Entry 6DPW (electron microscopy, 3.50 A resolution); this record covers chains F and J of the 12 polymer chains in the assembly.

== Chain F ==
Protein: Tubulin beta chain
Source organism: Sus scrofa
UniProt: P02554 (TBB_PIG); the author numbering skips numbers that UniProt does not, so the offset changes along the chain: 1-44 = UniProt 1-44; 47-360 = UniProt 45-358; 369-455 = UniProt 359-445
Amino-acid sequence (445 residues; row label = number of the first residue in the row; note: 10 numbers in that range are skipped by the numbering (no residue carries them; nothing is unmodelled there)):
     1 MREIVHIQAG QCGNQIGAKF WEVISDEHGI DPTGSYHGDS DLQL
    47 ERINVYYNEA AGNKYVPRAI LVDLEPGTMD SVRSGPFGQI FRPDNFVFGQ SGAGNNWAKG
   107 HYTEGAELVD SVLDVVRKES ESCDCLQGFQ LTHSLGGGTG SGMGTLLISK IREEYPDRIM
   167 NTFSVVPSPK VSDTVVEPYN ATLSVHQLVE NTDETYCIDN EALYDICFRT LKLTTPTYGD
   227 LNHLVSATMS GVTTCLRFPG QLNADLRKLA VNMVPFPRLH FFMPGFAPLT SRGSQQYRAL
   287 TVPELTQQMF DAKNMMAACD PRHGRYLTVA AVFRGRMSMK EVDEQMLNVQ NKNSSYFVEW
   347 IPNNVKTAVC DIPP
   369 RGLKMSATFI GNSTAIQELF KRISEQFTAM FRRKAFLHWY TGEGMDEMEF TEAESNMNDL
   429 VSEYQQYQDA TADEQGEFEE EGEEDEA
Not modelled in the structure: 440-455
Residues lining bound ligands:
  - GTP-gamma-S (GSP; 5'-guanosine-diphosphate-monothiophosphate): G10, Q11, C12, Q15, I16, D69, E71, A99, N101, S140, G143, G144, T145, G146, V171, D179, N206, Y224, N228
  - GTP (guanosine-5'-triphosphate): Q247, L248, K254
Swiss-Prot annotation at these positions:
  - motif: M1 to I4 (MREI motif)
  - binding site (GTP): Q11, E71, S140, G144, T145, G146, N206, N228
  - binding site (Mg(2+)): E71
  - modified residue: S40 (Phosphoserine), K60 (N6-acetyllysine), S174 (Phosphoserine), T287 (Phosphothreonine), T292 (Phosphothreonine), R320 (Omega-N-methylarginine), E448 (5-glutamyl polyglutamate)
  - cross-link (Glycyl lysine isopeptide (Lys-Gly)): K60 (interchain with G-Cter in ubiquitin), K326 (interchain with G-Cter in ubiquitin)

== Chain J ==
Protein: Tubulin alpha-1B chain
Source organism: Sus scrofa
UniProt: Q2XVP4 (TBA1B_PIG); numbering as in UniProt (aligned over 1-451)
Amino-acid sequence (451 residues; each row starts with the number of its first residue):
     1 MRECISIHVG QAGVQIGNAC WELYCLEHGI QPDGQMPSDK TIGGGDDSFN TFFSETGAGK
    61 HVPRAVFVDL EPTVIDEVRT GTYRQLFHPE QLITGKEDAA NNYARGHYTI GKEIIDLVLD
   121 RIRKLADQCT GLQGFLVFHS FGGGTGSGFT SLLMERLSVD YGKKSKLEFS IYPAPQVSTA
   181 VVEPYNSILT THTTLEHSDC AFMVDNEAIY DICRRNLDIE RPTYTNLNRL ISQIVSSITA
   241 SLRFDGALNV DLTEFQTNLV PYPRIHFPLA TYAPVISAEK AYHEQLSVAE ITNACFEPAN
   301 QMVKCDPRHG KYMACCLLYR GDVVPKDVNA AIATIKTKRS IQFVDWCPTG FKVGINYQPP
   361 TVVPGGDLAK VQRAVCMLSN TTAIAEAWAR LDHKFDLMYA KRAFVHWYVG EGMEEGEFSE
   421 AREDMAALEK DYEEVGVDSV EGEGEEEGEE Y
Not modelled in the structure: 38-46, 440-451
Metal / ion sites: Mg2+: E71 (together with GTP)
Residues lining bound ligands: GTP (guanosine-5'-triphosphate): G10, Q11, A12, Q15, I16, D69, E71, D98, A99, A100, N101, S140, G143, G144, T145, G146, I171, T179, E183, N206, Y224, L227, N228, I231
Swiss-Prot annotation at these positions:
  - motif: M1 to C4 (MREC motif)
  - active site: E254
  - binding site (GTP): G10, Q11, A12, Q15, E71, A99, S140, G143, G144, T145, G146, T179, E183, N206, Y224, N228, L252
  - binding site (Mg(2+)): E71
  - site: Y451 (Involved in polymerization)
  - modified residue: K40 (N6,N6,N6-trimethyllysine), S48 (Phosphoserine), S232 (Phosphoserine), Y282 (3'-nitrotyrosine), R339 (Omega-N-methylarginine), S439 (Phosphoserine), E443 (5-glutamyl polyglutamate), E445 (5-glutamyl polyglutamate), Y451 (3'-nitrotyrosine)
  - cross-link (Glycyl lysine isopeptide (Lys-Gly)): K326 (interchain with G-Cter in ubiquitin), K370 (interchain with G-Cter in ubiquitin)

== How chain F and chain J interact ==
Residue-residue contacts (67):
  R2(F) with E71(J), salt bridge; P72(J); T73(J); K96(J)
  E47(F) with D76(J)
  R48(F) with P72(J); T73(J); D76(J), salt bridge
  D130(F) with K96(J)
  C131(F) with E97(J)
  Q133(F) with E97(J)
  P245(F) with E77(J)
  G246(F) with Q11(J)
  Q247(F) with Q11(J), hydrogen bond (backbone-side chain); Q15(J); T223(J)
  L248(F) with Q11(J); T179(J)
  N249(F) with Q11(J), hydrogen bond
  D251(F) with D98(J)
  R253(F) with E97(J), salt bridge; A100(J); R105(J)
  K254(F) with D98(J), salt bridge; A100(J); N101(J)
  A256(F) with W407(J)
  V257(F) with A100(J); F404(J); W407(J)
  N258(F) with N101(J); A180(J); V181(J), hydrogen bond (side chain-backbone); F404(J)
  V260(F) with F404(J); H406(J); W407(J), hydrogen bond (backbone-side chain)
  P261(F) with F404(J), hydrogen bond (backbone-backbone); H406(J)
  F262(F) with K401(J)
  S324(F) with R221(J), hydrogen bond (side chain-backbone)
  M325(F) with Y210(J); Y224(J), hydrophobic
  K326(F) with Y210(J); R214(J); E220(J); P222(J)
  E327(F) with R221(J), salt bridge
  D329(F) with V177(J); Y210(J)
  L333(F) with Q176(J)
  W346(F) with L397(J); M398(J); K401(J)
  I347(F) with V181(J), hydrophobic; A403(J), hydrophobic; F404(J), hydrophobic
  P348(F) with M398(J)
  N349(F) with S178(J), hydrogen bond; A180(J); V181(J); K394(J)
  V351(F) with T179(J)
  K352(F) with N101(J); T179(J); A180(J)
  T353(F) with T179(J)
Other interface residues (no listed pair), chain F (40 interface residues in all): L132, R164, P263, T314, N337, N350, A438
Other interface residues (no listed pair), chain J (37 interface residues in all): P175, V182, R402

== Overview ==
Chain F and chain J form an interface of 40 and 37 residues respectively; the contacts include 7 hydrogen
bonds and 5 salt bridges. Among the polar pairs are R2(F)-E71(J), R48(F)-D76(J) and R253(F)-E97(J). GTP is
bound between chain F and chain J.
Here chain F is Tubulin beta chain and chain J is Tubulin alpha-1B chain, both from Sus scrofa. Entry 6DPW
(Undecorated GTPgammaS microtubule) was determined by electron microscopy together with 6DPU and 6DPV from the
same study.
